8ZC6 - chains A and G of the 18 polymer chains in the assembly; structure by electron microscopy, 6.85 A resolution (low resolution: residue-level contacts below are approximate; hydrogen-bond / salt-bridge calls are withheld).

[Chain A]
Protein: Spike glycoprotein
Source organism: Severe acute respiratory syndrome coronavirus 2
Reference sequence: P0DTC2 (SPIKE_SARS2); aligned to UniProt positions 14-1202 over residues 17-1211 (the alignment contains insertions or deletions, so no single offset holds)
Sequence (1238 residues; row label = number of the first residue in the row; note: 6 numbers in that range are skipped by the numbering (no residue carries them; nothing is unmodelled there)):
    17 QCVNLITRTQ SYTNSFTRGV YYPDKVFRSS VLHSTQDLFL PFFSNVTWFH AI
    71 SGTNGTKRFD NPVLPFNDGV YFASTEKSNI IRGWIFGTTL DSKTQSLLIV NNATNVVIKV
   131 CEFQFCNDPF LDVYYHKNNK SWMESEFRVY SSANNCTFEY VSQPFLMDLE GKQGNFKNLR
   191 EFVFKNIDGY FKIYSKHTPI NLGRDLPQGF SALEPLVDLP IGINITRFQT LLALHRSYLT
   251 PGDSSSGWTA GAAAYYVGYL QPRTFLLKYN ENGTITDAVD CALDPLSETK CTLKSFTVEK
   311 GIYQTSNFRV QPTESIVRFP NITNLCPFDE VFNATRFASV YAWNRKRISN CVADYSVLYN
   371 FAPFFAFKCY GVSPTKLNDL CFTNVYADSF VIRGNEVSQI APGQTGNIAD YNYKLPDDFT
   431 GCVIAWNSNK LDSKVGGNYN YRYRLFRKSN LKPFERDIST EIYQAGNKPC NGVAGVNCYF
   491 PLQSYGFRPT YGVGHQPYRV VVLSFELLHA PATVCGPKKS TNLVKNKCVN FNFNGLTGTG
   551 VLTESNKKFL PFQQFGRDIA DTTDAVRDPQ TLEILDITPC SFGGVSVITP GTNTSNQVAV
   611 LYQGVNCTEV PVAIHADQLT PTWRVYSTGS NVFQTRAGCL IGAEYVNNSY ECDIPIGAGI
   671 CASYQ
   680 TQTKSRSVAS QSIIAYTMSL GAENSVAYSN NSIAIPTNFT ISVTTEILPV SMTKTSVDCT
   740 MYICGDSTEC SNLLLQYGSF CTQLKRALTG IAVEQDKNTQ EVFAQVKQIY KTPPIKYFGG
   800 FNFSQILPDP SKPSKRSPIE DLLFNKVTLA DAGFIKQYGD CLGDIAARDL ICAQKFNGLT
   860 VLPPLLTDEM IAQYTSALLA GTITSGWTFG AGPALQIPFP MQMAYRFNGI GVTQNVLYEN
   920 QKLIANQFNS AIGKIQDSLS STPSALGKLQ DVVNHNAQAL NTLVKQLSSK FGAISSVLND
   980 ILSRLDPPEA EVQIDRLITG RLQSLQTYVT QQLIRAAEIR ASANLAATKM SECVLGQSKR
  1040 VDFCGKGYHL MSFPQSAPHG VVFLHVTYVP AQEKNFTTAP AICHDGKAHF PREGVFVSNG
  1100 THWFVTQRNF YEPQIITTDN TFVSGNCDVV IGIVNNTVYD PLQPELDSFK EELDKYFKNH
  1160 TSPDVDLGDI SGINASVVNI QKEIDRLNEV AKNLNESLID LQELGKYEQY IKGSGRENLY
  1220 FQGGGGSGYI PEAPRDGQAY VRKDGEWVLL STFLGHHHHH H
Disordered / not traced: 17-26, 71-81, 97-98, 143-154, 161-167, 177-186, 211-215, 248-262, 621-640, 680-690, 828-855, 1148-1260
Construct notes: variant I22 (Thr19 in P0DTC2), S27 (Ala in P0DTC2), D142 (Gly in P0DTC2), G213 (Val in P0DTC2), D339 (Gly in P0DTC2), F371 (Ser in P0DTC2), P373 (Ser in P0DTC2), F375 (Ser in P0DTC2), A376 (Thr in P0DTC2), N405 (Asp in P0DTC2), S408 (Arg in P0DTC2), N417 (Lys in P0DTC2), K440 (Asn in P0DTC2), R452 (Leu in P0DTC2), N477 (Ser in P0DTC2), K478 (Thr in P0DTC2), A484 (Glu in P0DTC2), V486 (Phe in P0DTC2), R498 (Gln in P0DTC2), Y501 (Asn in P0DTC2), H505 (Tyr in P0DTC2), G614 (Asp in P0DTC2), Y655 (His in P0DTC2), K683 (Asn679 in P0DTC2), K764 (Asn in P0DTC2), Y796 (Asp in P0DTC2), H954 (Gln in P0DTC2), K969 (Asn in P0DTC2); engineered mutation P817 (Phe in P0DTC2), P892 (Ala in P0DTC2), P899 (Ala in P0DTC2), P942 (Ala in P0DTC2), P986 (Lys in P0DTC2), P987 (Val in P0DTC2); expression tag (1212-1260)
UniProt features mapped onto this chain:
  - glycosylation: N20 (N-linked (GlcNAc...) (complex) asparagine)
Cystine bridges: C291-C301, C336-C361, C379-C432, C391-C525, C480-C488, C538-C590, C617-C649, C662-C671, C738-C760, C743-C749, C1032-C1043, C1082-C1126
Covalent attachments: N-acetylglucosamine (NAG) linked to N61, N122, N282, N331, N616, N709, N717, N801, N1098

[Chain G]
Protein: Light chain of D1F6 Fab
Source organism: Homo sapiens
Notes: antibody fragment or engineered binder
Sequence (223 residues; each row starts with the number of its first residue):
     1 QPVLTQPPSA SGPPGQSVSI SCSGSRSNIG TNFVYWYQQL PGAAPKLLIY KNDQRPSGVP
    61 ERFFGSKSGT SASLAISGLR SEDEVDYYCA AWDDSLSGHV FGAGTKVTVL GTKLTVLGQP
   121 KAAPSVTLFP PSSEELQANK ATLVCLISDF YPGAVTVAWK ADSSPVKAGV ETTTPSKQSN
   181 NKYAASSYLS LTPEQWKSHR SYSCQVTHEG STVEKTVAPT ECS
Disordered / not traced: 1, 111-117, 222-223
Cystine bridges: C22-C89, C145-C204

[Interface between chain A and chain G]
Residue-residue contacts (12):
  I472(A) - G30(G)
  I472(A) - T31(G)
  N481(A) - R26(G)
  G482(A) - R26(G)
  G482(A) - I29(G)
  G482(A) - G30(G)
  G482(A) - T31(G)
  V483(A) - R26(G)
  V483(A) - G69(G)
  A484(A) - G30(G)
  A484(A) - G69(G)
  F490(A) - T31(G)
Also at the interface, not in a pair above, chain A (8 interface residues in all): T470, G485
Also at the interface, not in a pair above, chain G (7 interface residues in all): K67, D94

[Overview]
8 residues of chain A and 7 residues of chain G are in contact.
Chain A is Spike glycoprotein (Severe acute respiratory syndrome coronavirus 2) and chain G is Light chain of
D1F6 Fab (Homo sapiens); the structure, SARS-CoV-2 Omicron BA.4 spike trimer (6P) in complex with D1F6 Fab,
head-to-head aggregate, was determined by electron microscopy, deposited together with 8ZBY, 8ZBZ, 8ZC0, 8ZC1,
8ZC2, 8ZC3, 8ZC4 and 8ZC5.
